3U7Y - chains H and G of the 3 polymer chains in the assembly; structure by X-ray diffraction, 2.45 A resolution.

Chain H:
Name: NIH45-46 heavy chain, Ig gamma-1 chain C region
Source organism: Homo sapiens
UniProtKB: P01857 (IGHG1_HUMAN); residues 118-221 here correspond to UniProt positions 1-104 (UniProt number = residue number - 117)
Chain sequence (229 residues; each row starts with the number of its first residue; a row labelled like 82A-82C holds insertion residues (82A, then the next letters in order)):
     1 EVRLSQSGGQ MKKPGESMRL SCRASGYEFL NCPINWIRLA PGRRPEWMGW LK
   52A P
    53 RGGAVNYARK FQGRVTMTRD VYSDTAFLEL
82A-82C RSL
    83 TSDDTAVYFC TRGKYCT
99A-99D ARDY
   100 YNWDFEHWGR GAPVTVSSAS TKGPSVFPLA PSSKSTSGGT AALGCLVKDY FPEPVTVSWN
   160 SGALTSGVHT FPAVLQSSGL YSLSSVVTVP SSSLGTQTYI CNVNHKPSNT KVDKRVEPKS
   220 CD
Unresolved in the structure: 133-136, 219-221
Modified / non-standard residues: Glu1 (pyroglutamic acid; PCA)
UniProt features mapped onto this chain:
  - region: Glu216 to Asp221 (Hinge)
Disulfides: Cys22-Cys92, Cys32-Cys98, Cys144-Cys200
Ligand contacts: citrate anion (FLC): Val2, Tyr27, Arg94, Lys96, Cys98, Glu105, His106
From the paper describing this entry:
  - contacts within the chain: Lys52-Tyr99D (hydrogen bond), Tyr97-Asp99C (hydrogen bond)
  - conformationally variable residues (side-chain flip): Tyr74

Chain G:
Name: Envelope glycoprotein gp160
Source organism: Human immunodeficiency virus 1
Notes: fragment: gp120 core
UniProtKB: Q0ED31 (B1NCW8_9HIV1); the construct has insertions or renumbered stretches relative to UniProt, so the offset changes along the chain: 44-123 = UniProt 43-122; 199-301 = UniProt 201-303; 324-355 = UniProt 325-356; 357-396 = UniProt 357-396; 1 more segments
Chain sequence (361 residues; row label = number of the first residue in the row; note: 96 numbers in that range are skipped by the numbering (no residue carries them; nothing is unmodelled there)):
    44 VWKDADTTLF CASDAKAHET ECHNVWATHA CVPTDPNPQE IHLENVTENF NMWKNNMVEQ
   104 MQEDVISLWD QCLQPCVKLT G
   198 GSVIKQACPK ISFDPIPIHY CTPAGYVILK CNDKNFNGTG PCKNVSSVQC THGIKPVVST
   258 QLLLNGSLAE EEIIIRSENL TNNAKTIIVH LNKSVEINCT RPSN
   318 GGSGSGGDIR KAYCEINGTK WNKVLKQVTE KLKEHFNN
   357 KTIIFQPPSG GDLEITMHHF NCRGEFFYCN TTQLFNNTCI
   403 GNETMKGCNG TITLPCKIKQ IINMWQGTGQ AMYAPPIDGK INCVSNITGI LLTRDGGANN
   463 TSNETFRPGG GNIKDNWRSE LYKYKVVQIE GSHHHHHH
Unresolved in the structure: 318-324, 403-408, 493-500
Construct notes: engineered mutation Cys65 (Val64 in Q0ED31), Cys115 (Ser114 in Q0ED31); linker (124, 198, 318-323); expression tag (493-500)
Disulfides: Cys54-Cys74, Cys65-Cys115, Cys119-Cys205, Cys218-Cys247, Cys228-Cys239, Cys296-Cys331, Cys378-Cys445, Cys385-Cys418, Cys395-Cys410
Covalently attached groups: N-acetylglucosamine (NAG) linked to Asn88, Asn234, Asn289, Asn295, Asn386; glycan linked to Asn262

Interface between chain H and chain G:
Residue-residue contacts - 50 pairs, chain H then chain G:
  Leu30(H) with Thr430(G)
  Trp47(H) with Asn280(G); Gly458(G)
  Trp50(H) with Asn280(G), hydrogen bond; Ala281(G)
  Lys52(H) with Ala281(G)
  Arg53(H) with Ile371(G); Trp427(G); Asn474(G)
  Gly54(H) with Gly367(G); Asp368(G), hydrogen bond (backbone-backbone); Ile371(G)
  Gly55(H) with Gly367(G); Ile371(G)
  Ala56(H) with Ile371(G), hydrophobic
  Val57(H) with Ser365(G); Gly366(G)
  Asn58(H) with Asn280(G); Thr455(G); Arg456(G), hydrogen bond (side chain-backbone); Asp457(G); Gly458(G), hydrogen bond (side chain-backbone)
  Tyr59(H) with Ser365(G); Gly458(G)
  Ala60(H) with Gly458(G)
  Arg61(H) with Gly458(G), hydrogen bond (backbone-backbone); Ala460(G); Asn465(G), hydrogen bond (side chain-backbone); Glu466(G); Thr467(G), hydrogen bond
  Gln64(H) with Asp457(G), hydrogen bond; Arg469(G), hydrogen bond
  Arg71(H) with Asp368(G), salt bridge
  Tyr74(H) with Leu122(G), hydrogen bond (side chain-backbone); Thr123(G); Gly124(G); Thr430(G); Gly431(G); Gln432(G)
  Ala99A(H) with Lys476(G)
  Arg99B(H) with Asn98(G); Asn99(G), hydrogen bond; Glu102(G); Arg480(G)
  Asp99C(H) with Lys97(G), salt bridge
  Tyr99D(H) with Ala281(G), hydrogen bond (side chain-backbone); Lys282(G), hydrogen bond (backbone-side chain)
  Tyr100(H) with Asn279(G)
  Trp102(H) with Asn279(G), hydrogen bond; Asn280(G)
Other interface residues (no listed pair), chain H (25 interface residues in all): Val73, Tyr97, Asn101
Other interface residues (no listed pair), chain G (36 interface residues in all): Asp49, Glu275, Gly459, Thr463
The authors on this interface:
  - specific contacts: Gly54(H)-Asp368(G) (backbone contact), Arg71(H)-Asp368(G), Lys97(G)-Asp99C(H) (salt bridge), Asn99(G)-Arg99B(H) (hydrogen bond), Ala281(G)-Tyr99D(H) (backbone contact)
  - epitope / paratope residues, chain H: Gly54(H), Arg71(H)
  - epitope / paratope residues, chain G: Lys97(G), Asn99(G), Ala281(G), Asp368(G)

In short:
The interface between chain H and chain G involves 25 residues on one side and 36 on the other, with 14
hydrogen bonds and 2 salt bridges. Among the polar pairs are Arg71(H)-Asp368(G), Asp99C(H)-Lys97(G) and
Trp50(H)-Asn280(G). The paper describes backbone contacts between Gly54(H) and Asp368(G) and Ala281(G) and
Tyr99D(H); a contact between Arg71(H) and Asp368(G); a salt bridge between Lys97(G) and Asp99C(H). From the
paper: epitope/paratope residues Gly54(H), Arg71(H) and Lys97(G) among others; conformational variability at
Tyr74(H).
Here chain H is NIH45-46 heavy chain, Ig gamma-1 chain C region (Homo sapiens) and chain G is Envelope
glycoprotein gp160 (Human immunodeficiency virus 1). Entry 3U7Y (Structure of NIH45-46 Fab in complex with
gp120 of 93TH057 HIV) was determined by X-ray diffraction together with 3U7W from the same study.
